PDB entry 1LTB | X-ray diffraction, 2.60 A resolution | chains D and H of the 7 polymer chains in the assembly

== Chain D (and H) ==
Protein: Heat-labile enterotoxin, subunit B
Source organism: Escherichia coli
Notes: chain H of this document is another copy of the same molecule, construct and numbering; everything in this record applies to it too
UniProtKB: P32890 (ELBP_ECOLI); residues 1-103 here correspond to UniProt positions 22-124 (UniProt number = residue number + 21)
Amino-acid sequence (103 residues; numbered 1 to 103; the number before each row is that of its first residue):
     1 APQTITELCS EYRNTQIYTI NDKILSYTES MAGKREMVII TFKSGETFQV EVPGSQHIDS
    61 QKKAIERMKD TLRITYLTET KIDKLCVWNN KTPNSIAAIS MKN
Disulfides: Cys-9/Cys-86

== Chain D / chain H interface ==
Pairs across the interface (62; chain D residue first):
  Lys-23(D) / Asn-103(H)  hydrogen bond (side chain-backbone)
  Leu-25(D) / Lys-102(H)
  Leu-25(D) / Asn-103(H)  hydrogen bond (backbone-backbone)
  Ser-26(D) / Met-101(H)
  Tyr-27(D) / Ile-99(H)
  Tyr-27(D) / Ser-100(H)
  Tyr-27(D) / Met-101(H)  hydrogen bond (backbone-backbone)
  Thr-28(D) / Ile-5(H)
  Thr-28(D) / Ile-99(H)
  Thr-28(D) / Ser-100(H)
  Glu-29(D) / Arg-67(H)
  Glu-29(D) / Met-68(H)  hydrogen bond (side chain-backbone)
  Glu-29(D) / Thr-71(H)  hydrogen bond
  Glu-29(D) / Ala-98(H)
  Glu-29(D) / Ile-99(H)  hydrogen bond (backbone-backbone)
  Ser-30(D) / Leu-8(H)
  Ser-30(D) / Ala-97(H)
  Ser-30(D) / Ala-98(H)
  Met-31(D) / Gln-61(H)  hydrogen bond (backbone-side chain)
  Met-31(D) / Ala-64(H)  hydrophobic
  Met-31(D) / Ile-65(H)  hydrophobic
  Met-31(D) / Met-68(H)  hydrophobic
  Met-31(D) / Ile-96(H)
  Met-31(D) / Ala-97(H)  hydrogen bond (backbone-backbone)
  Ala-32(D) / Leu-8(H)  hydrophobic
  Ala-32(D) / Tyr-12(H)
  Ala-32(D) / Gln-61(H)
  Ala-32(D) / Ala-97(H)  hydrogen bond (backbone-backbone)
  Gly-33(D) / Tyr-12(H)  hydrogen bond (backbone-side chain)
  Gly-33(D) / Gln-61(H)
  Lys-34(D) / Ile-58(H)
  Arg-35(D) / Ala-1(H)
  Arg-35(D) / Pro-2(H)
  Arg-35(D) / Glu-11(H)  salt bridge
  Arg-35(D) / Tyr-12(H)
  Glu-36(D) / Ile-58(H)
  Glu-36(D) / Ser-60(H)
  Glu-36(D) / Gln-61(H)
  Glu-36(D) / Ala-64(H)
  Ile-39(D) / Pro-2(H)
  Ile-39(D) / Gln-3(H)
  Ile-39(D) / Thr-4(H)
  Thr-47(D) / Gln-3(H)
  Glu-66(D) / Lys-63(H)
  Glu-66(D) / Arg-67(H)  salt bridge
  Lys-69(D) / Arg-67(H)
  Asp-70(D) / Arg-67(H)  salt bridge
  Arg-73(D) / Arg-67(H)
  Arg-73(D) / Asp-70(H)
  Arg-73(D) / Thr-71(H)  hydrogen bond
  Arg-73(D) / Ile-74(H)
  Tyr-76(D) / Met-101(H)
  Tyr-76(D) / Lys-102(H)  hydrogen bond (side chain-backbone)
  Tyr-76(D) / Asn-103(H)  hydrogen bond (side chain-backbone)
  Leu-77(D) / Ile-74(H)  hydrophobic
  Leu-77(D) / Thr-80(H)
  Glu-79(D) / Asn-103(H)
  Thr-92(D) / Ala-1(H)  hydrogen bond (backbone-backbone)
  Thr-92(D) / Gln-3(H)
  Pro-93(D) / Ala-1(H)
  Pro-93(D) / Pro-2(H)
  Pro-93(D) / Gln-3(H)
Other interface residues (no listed pair), chain D (28 interface residues in all): Ile-24, Met-37, Gln-49, Pro-53
Other interface residues (no listed pair), chain H (30 interface residues in all): Val-50, Trp-88

== In short ==
The interface between chain D and chain H involves 28 residues on one side and 30 on the other; the contacts
include 14 hydrogen bonds and 3 salt bridges. Among the polar pairs are Arg-35(D)/Glu-11(H),
Glu-66(D)/Arg-67(H) and Asp-70(D)/Arg-67(H).
Both chains are Heat-labile enterotoxin, subunit B (Escherichia coli). Entry 1LTB (2.6 angstroms crystal
structure of partially-activated E. coli heat-labile enterotoxin (lt)) was determined by X-ray diffraction.
